PDB entry 8RT8 | electron microscopy, 3.05 A resolution | chains A and B of the 46 polymer chains in the assembly

== Chain A ==
Protein: TrwE protein
From: Escherichia coli
UniProt: O50337 (O50337_ECOLX); residue numbers follow UniProt; this construct covers 1-395
Sequence (395 residues; row label = number of the first residue in the row):
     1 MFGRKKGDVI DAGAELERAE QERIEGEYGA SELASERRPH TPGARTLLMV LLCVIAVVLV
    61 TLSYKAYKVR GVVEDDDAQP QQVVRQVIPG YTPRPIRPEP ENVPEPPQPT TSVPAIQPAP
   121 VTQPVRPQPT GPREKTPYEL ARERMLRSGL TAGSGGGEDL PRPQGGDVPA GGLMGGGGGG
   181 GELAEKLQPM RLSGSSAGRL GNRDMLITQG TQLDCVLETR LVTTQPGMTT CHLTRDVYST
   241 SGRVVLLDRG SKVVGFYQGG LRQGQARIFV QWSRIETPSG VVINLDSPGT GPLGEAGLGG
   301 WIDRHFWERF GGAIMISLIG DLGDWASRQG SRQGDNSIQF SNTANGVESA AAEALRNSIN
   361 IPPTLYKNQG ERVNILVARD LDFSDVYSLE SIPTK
Not modelled in the structure: 1-134, 154-176, 332-348
Differences from the reference sequence: conflict Asp335 (Asn in O50337)
Disulfides: Cys215-Cys231

== Chain B ==
Protein: TrwF protein
From: Escherichia coli
UniProt: O50336 (O50336_ECOLX); numbering as in UniProt (aligned over 1-266)
Sequence (266 residues; each row starts with the number of its first residue):
     1 MKKLAIVALL ASLHAVPALA LDVPSSSRYD HRIRYVTYNP ADVVQVDTVL GVATHIMLEE
    61 GEQYLTHAFG DSEAYAFARK GRHIFIKPQA ELANTNLIVV TDRRSYKFRL QMRNDRNGAM
   121 YELAFRYPDT QARQTREANA RAAVEAAFEQ RVGAYYNLKY MMSGDKDIAP VNAWDDGRFT
   181 YFKFSANADL PSIYFVDAEG NESLVPRTTV GSSNNIIAVH KVNPKWMIRL GNRALAIFNE
   241 AYDPNGVPND TGTASPAVRR VNKGGN
Not modelled in the structure: 1-20
Differences from the reference sequence: conflict Asp71 (Ile in O50336), Ser72 (Pro in O50336), Glu73 (Lys in O50336), Ala74 (Pro in O50336), Tyr75 (Met in O50336), Ala76 (Pro in O50336), Phe77 (Leu in O50336), Ala78 (Pro in O50336), Arg79 (Gly in O50336), Lys80 (Arg in O50336), Gly81 (Ala in O50336), Arg82 (Gly in O50336), His83 (Ile in O50336), Ile84 (Phe in O50336), Phe85 (Leu in O50336), Ile86 (Ser in O50336), Lys87 (Ser in O50336), Pro88 (Arg in O50336), Gln89 (Thr in O50336)

== Interface between chain A and chain B ==
Pairs across the interface (44; chain A residue first):
  Arg142(A) with Leu50(B); Glu91(B), salt bridge
  Met145(A) with Leu50(B), hydrophobic; Gly51(B); Lys87(B); Arg116(B)
  Leu146(A) with Gln89(B); Ala90(B); Glu91(B)
  Ser148(A) with Lys87(B), hydrogen bond
  Gly149(A) with Lys87(B), hydrogen bond (backbone-side chain)
  Leu150(A) with Ala76(B); Phe77(B); Ala78(B), hydrophobic; Phe85(B); Lys87(B)
  Val216(A) with Leu190(B); Leu230(B), hydrophobic
  Glu218(A) with Ser192(B); Tyr194(B), hydrogen bond (backbone-side chain); Arg207(B)
  His232(A) with Arg207(B), hydrogen bond
  Thr234(A) with Asp189(B); Leu190(B)
  Arg235(A) with Asp189(B), salt bridge
  Asp248(A) with Asn214(B)
  Arg249(A) with Ser185(B), hydrogen bond (side chain-backbone); Ala186(B), hydrogen bond (side chain-backbone); Ala188(B), hydrogen bond (side chain-backbone); Leu190(B); Asn214(B)
  Gly250(A) with Leu190(B); Arg207(B); Thr209(B)
  Pro278(A) with Thr209(B); Asn214(B)
  Gln369(A) with Tyr194(B); Glu202(B), hydrogen bond; Arg229(B)
  Gly370(A) with Leu230(B); Gly231(B), hydrogen bond (backbone-backbone)
  Glu371(A) with Gly231(B); Asn232(B)
  Arg372(A) with Asp189(B), salt bridge
Also at the interface, not in a pair above, chain A (22 interface residues in all): Leu217, Thr219, Leu233
Also at the interface, not in a pair above, chain B (32 interface residues in all): Pro88, Pro191, Leu204, Val205, Ser213, Asn215

== Summary ==
22 residues of chain A and 32 residues of chain B are in contact; the contacts include 9 hydrogen bonds and 3
salt bridges. Polar pairs include Arg142(A)-Glu91(B), Arg235(A)-Asp189(B) and Arg372(A)-Asp189(B).
Here chain A is TrwE protein and chain B is TrwF protein, both from Escherichia coli. Entry 8RT8
(Conformation-C of the full-length outer membrane core complex (TrwH/VirB7, TrwF/VirB9, TrwE/VirB10CTD) from
the fully-assembled R388 type ...) was determined by electron microscopy together with 8RT4, 8RT5, 8RT6, 8RT7,
8RT9, 8RTA, 8RTB and 8RTD from the same study.
